Entry 5VKX (X-ray diffraction, 1.37 A resolution); this record covers chain A.

Chain A:
Protein: Streptavidin
Source organism: Streptomyces avidinii
UniProt: P22629 (SAV_STRAV); residues 14-159 here correspond to UniProt positions 38-183 (UniProt number = residue number + 24)
Sequence (159 residues; row label = number of the first residue in the row):
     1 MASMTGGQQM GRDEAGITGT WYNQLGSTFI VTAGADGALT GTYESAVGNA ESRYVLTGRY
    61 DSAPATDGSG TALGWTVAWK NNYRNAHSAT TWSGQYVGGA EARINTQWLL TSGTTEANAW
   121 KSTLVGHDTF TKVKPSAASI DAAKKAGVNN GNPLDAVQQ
Disordered / not traced: 1-11, 135-159
Sequence notes: expression tag (1-13)
Bound ions: Cu ion near His87 (its only coordinating residue here)
Residues lining bound ligands: S18 ([N-(3-{bis[2-(pyridin-2-yl-kappaN)ethyl]amino-kappaN}ethyl)-5-(2-oxohexahydro-1H-thieno[3,4-d]imidazol-4-yl)pentanamide](azido)copper): Asn23, Leu25, Ser27, Tyr43, Ser45, Val47, Gly48, Asn49, Ala50, Trp79, Ala86, Ser88, Thr90, Trp92, Trp108, Leu110, Ser112, Thr114, Trp120, Lys121, Leu124, Asp128
Curated features (UniProtKB/Swiss-Prot):
  - motif: Arg59 to Asp61 (Cell attachment site)
  - binding site (biotin): Tyr43, Tyr54, Trp92, Trp108, Trp120
Reported in the primary citation:
  - binding site for S18: Asn49
  - contacts within the chain: Glu51-Arg84 (hydrogen bond), Asn49-Arg84 (hydrogen bond)

In short:
Chain A binds compound S18. Curated annotation (UniProt) lists 5 biotin-binding residues. From the paper: a
binding site for S18 at Asn49; contacts within the chain involving Glu51, Arg84 and Asn49.
Chain A is Streptavidin (Streptomyces avidinii); the structure, Coordination Chemistry within a Protein Host:
Regulation of the Secondary Coordination Sphere, was determined by X-ray diffraction together with 5VL5 and
5VL8 from the same study.
